Entry 4HQE (X-ray diffraction, 2.30 A resolution); this record covers chains A and C of the 4 polymer chains in the assembly.

# Chain A
Protein: Transcriptional regulator QsrR
Source organism: Staphylococcus aureus
UniProt: Q99SD5 (Q99SD5_STAAM); residues 1-112 here = UniProt positions 1-112
Chain sequence (115 residues; row label = number of the first residue in the row; numbers below 1 keep their minus sign (Ser-2 is residue -2)):
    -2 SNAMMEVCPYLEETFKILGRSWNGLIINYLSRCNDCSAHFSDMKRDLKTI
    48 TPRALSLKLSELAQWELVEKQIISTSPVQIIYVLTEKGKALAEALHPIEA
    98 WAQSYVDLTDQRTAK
Unresolved in the structure: -2 to 0, 106-112
Construct notes: expression tag (-2 to 0)
Reported in the primary citation:
  - binding site for the 17-nt DNA strand: Arg17, Ser18, Phe37, Thr46, Thr48, Arg50, Ile77, Tyr79

# Chain C
Molecule: 17-nt DNA strand
Sequence (17 nucleotides; each row starts with the number of its first residue):
     1 GGTATAATAATTATACT

# How chain A and chain C interact
Residue-residue contacts - 12 pairs, chain A then chain C:
  Arg17(A) - DA10(C)  phosphate contact
  Arg17(A) - DT11(C)  salt bridge to the phosphate
  Phe37(A) - DG1(C)  sugar contact
  Phe37(A) - DG2(C)  phosphate contact
  Pro49(A) - DG2(C)  base contact
  Pro49(A) - DT3(C)  base contact
  Arg50(A) - DT3(C)  base contact
  Arg50(A) - DT5(C)  hydrogen bond to the base
  Ser53(A) - DT3(C)  hydrogen bond to the phosphate
  Ile77(A) - DG1(C)  phosphate contact
  Ile77(A) - DG2(C)  phosphate contact
  Tyr79(A) - DG2(C)  hydrogen bond to the phosphate
Other interface residues (no listed pair), chain A (8 interface residues in all): Lys67
Other interface residues (no listed pair), chain C (8 interface residues in all): DA4, DA6

# Summary
The chain A/chain C interface involves 8 residues from each chain, with 3 hydrogen bonds and 1 salt bridge.
Polar contacts include Arg50(A)-DT5(C), Ser53(A)-DT3(C) and Tyr79(A)-DG2(C). From the paper: a binding site
for the 17-nt DNA strand at Arg17(A), Ser18(A) and Phe37(A) among others.
Here chain A is Transcriptional regulator QsrR (Staphylococcus aureus) and chain C is a 17-nt DNA strand.
Entry 4HQE (The crystal structure of QsrR-DNA complex) was determined by X-ray diffraction, deposited together
with 4HQM.
